PDB entry 8XAW | electron microscopy, 2.73 A resolution | chains B and T of the 20 polymer chains in the assembly

# Chain B
Name: ATP-binding protein
Organism: Escherichia coli
UniProtKB: A0A9X9SUP5 (A0A9X9SUP5_ECOLX); residues 1-571 here = UniProt positions 1-571
Sequence (571 residues; each row starts with the number of its first residue):
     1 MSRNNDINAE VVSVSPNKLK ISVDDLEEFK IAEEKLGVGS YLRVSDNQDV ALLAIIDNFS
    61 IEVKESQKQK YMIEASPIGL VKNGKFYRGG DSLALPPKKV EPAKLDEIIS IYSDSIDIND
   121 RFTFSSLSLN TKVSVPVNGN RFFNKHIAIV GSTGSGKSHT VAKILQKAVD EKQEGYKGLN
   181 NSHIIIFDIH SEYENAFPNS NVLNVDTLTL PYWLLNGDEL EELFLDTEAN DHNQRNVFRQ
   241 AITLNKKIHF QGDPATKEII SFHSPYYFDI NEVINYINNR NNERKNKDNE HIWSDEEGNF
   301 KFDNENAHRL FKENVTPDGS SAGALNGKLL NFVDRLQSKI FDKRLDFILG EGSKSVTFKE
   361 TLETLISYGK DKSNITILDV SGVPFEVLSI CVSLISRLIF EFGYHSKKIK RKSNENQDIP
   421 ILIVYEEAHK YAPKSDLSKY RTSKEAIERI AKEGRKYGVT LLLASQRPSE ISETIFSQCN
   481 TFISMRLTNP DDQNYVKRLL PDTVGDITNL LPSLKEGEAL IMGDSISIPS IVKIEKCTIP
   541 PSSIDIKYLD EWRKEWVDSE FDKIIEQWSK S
Disordered / not traced: 1-4
Ion coordination: Mg2+: Ser158 (together with AMP-PNP)
Residues lining bound ligands: AMP-PNP (ANP; phosphoaminophosphonic acid-adenylate ester): Ser152, Thr153, Gly154, Ser155, Gly156, Lys157, Ser158, His159, Glu427, Gln466, Glu516, Gly517, Ile534, Glu535, Lys536, Ser543, Asp545
From the paper describing this entry:
  - binding site for AMP-PNP: Lys157, Arg455, Lys456
  - Mg2+ coordination: Ser158
  - mutagenesis - K157A: decreased growth in response to phage lambda

# Chain T
Molecule: S20dna2
Organism: Escherichia coli
Sequence (59 nucleotides; each row starts with the number of its first residue; numbers below 1 keep their minus sign (DC-45 is residue -45)):
   -45 CGGCGGATCC GTCAGTCCAG TTGAGGAATG TAAGAGGTGA CTGTCAACGC GCATGGATC
Disordered / not traced: -45 to 0

# Interface between chain B and chain T
Residue-residue contacts (11):
  Ala229(B) with DA11(T), phosphate contact; DT12(T), phosphate contact
  Asn230(B) with DA11(T), sugar contact
  Arg284(B) with DG3(T), salt bridge to the phosphate
  Lys287(B) with DA1(T), hydrogen bond to the phosphate; DC2(T), salt bridge to the phosphate
  Ser320(B) with DC2(T), sugar contact; DG3(T), phosphate contact
  Ser321(B) with DC2(T), phosphate contact; DG3(T), phosphate contact
  Ala322(B) with DG3(T), hydrogen bond to the phosphate
Other interface residues (no listed pair), chain T (6 interface residues in all): DG10

# In short
Chain B and chain T form an interface of 7 and 6 residues respectively, with 2 hydrogen bonds and 2 salt
bridges. Polar contacts include Lys287(B)-DA1(T), Ala322(B)-DG3(T) and Arg284(B)-DG3(T). From the paper: a
binding site for AMP-PNP at Lys157(B), Arg455(B) and Lys456(B); K157A of chain B reduces growth in response to
phage lambda.
Chain B is ATP-binding protein and chain T is S20dna2, both from Escherichia coli; the structure, Cryo-EM
structure of an anti-phage defense complex bound to AMPPNP and DNA at state 1, was determined by electron
microscopy, deposited together with 8XAU, 8XAV, 8XAX and 8XAY.
